4B04 - chains A and B; structure by X-ray diffraction, 2.21 A resolution.

[Chain A (and B)]
Name: Dual specificity protein phosphatase 26
From: Homo sapiens
Notes: EC 3.1.3.16, 3.1.3.48; fragment: catalytic domain, residues 61-211; chain B of this document is another copy of the same molecule, construct and numbering; everything in this record applies to it too
Reference sequence: Q9BV47 (DUS26_HUMAN); numbering as in UniProt (aligned over 61-211)
Amino-acid sequence (160 residues; each row starts with the number of its first residue):
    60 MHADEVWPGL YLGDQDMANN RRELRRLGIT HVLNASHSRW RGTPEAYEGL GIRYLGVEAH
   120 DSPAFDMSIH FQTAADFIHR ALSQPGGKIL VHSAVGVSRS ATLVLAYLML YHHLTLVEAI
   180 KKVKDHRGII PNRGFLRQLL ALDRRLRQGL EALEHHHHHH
Disordered / not traced: 212-219 (chain B: 60, 211-219)
Sequence notes: expression tag (60, 212-219); engineered mutation Ser-152 (Cys in Q9BV47)

[How chain A and chain B interact]
Pairs across the interface (88; chain A residue first):
  His-119(A) with Phe-194(B)
  Asp-120(A) with Asn-191(B)
  Ser-121(A) with Asn-191(B), hydrogen bond (backbone-side chain); Phe-194(B)
  Pro-122(A) with Asn-191(B); Gly-193(B)
  Phe-124(A) with Phe-194(B); Gln-197(B), hydrogen bond (backbone-side chain)
  Asp-125(A) with Gln-197(B)
  Met-126(A) with Phe-194(B), hydrophobic; Gln-197(B), hydrogen bond (backbone-side chain)
  Ser-127(A) with Gln-197(B), hydrogen bond (backbone-side chain)
  Phe-130(A) with Leu-201(B), hydrophobic
  Val-156(A) with Ile-188(B); Pro-190(B)
  Ser-157(A) with Ile-188(B); Pro-190(B); Asn-191(B), hydrogen bond (side chain-backbone); Phe-194(B)
  Arg-158(A) with Phe-194(B)
  Ala-160(A) with Ile-188(B)
  Thr-161(A) with Ile-189(B); Phe-194(B); Leu-198(B)
  Leu-164(A) with Ile-188(B), hydrophobic; Ile-189(B), hydrophobic; Leu-198(B), hydrophobic
  Ala-165(A) with Leu-198(B); Leu-201(B), hydrophobic
  Met-168(A) with Leu-198(B); Leu-201(B), hydrophobic; Asp-202(B); Leu-205(B)
  Leu-169(A) with Leu-205(B), hydrophobic
  His-172(A) with Glu-210(B), salt bridge
  Thr-174(A) with Asp-202(B); Arg-206(B)
  Leu-175(A) with Leu-198(B), hydrophobic; Leu-199(B), hydrophobic; Asp-202(B), hydrogen bond (backbone-side chain)
  Lys-180(A) with Lys-180(B)
  Val-182(A) with Ile-188(B), hydrophobic
  Lys-183(A) with Lys-183(B); Asp-184(B), hydrogen bond (side chain-backbone); Arg-186(B)
  Asp-184(A) with Lys-183(B); Asp-184(B)
  Arg-186(A) with Lys-183(B); Arg-186(B); Gly-187(B), hydrogen bond (side chain-backbone); Ile-188(B)
  Gly-187(A) with Arg-186(B)
  Ile-188(A) with Val-156(B); Ala-160(B); Leu-164(B), hydrophobic; Val-182(B), hydrophobic; Lys-183(B)
  Ile-189(A) with Ser-157(B); Thr-161(B); Leu-164(B), hydrophobic
  Pro-190(A) with Val-156(B); Ser-157(B)
  Asn-191(A) with Asp-120(B); Ser-121(B); Pro-122(B); Ser-157(B), hydrogen bond (backbone-side chain)
  Gly-193(A) with Pro-122(B)
  Phe-194(A) with His-119(B); Ser-121(B); Phe-124(B); Met-126(B), hydrophobic; Arg-158(B); Thr-161(B)
  Gln-197(A) with Phe-124(B), hydrogen bond (side chain-backbone); Asp-125(B); Met-126(B), hydrogen bond (side chain-backbone); Ser-127(B), hydrogen bond (side chain-backbone); Phe-130(B)
  Leu-198(A) with Thr-161(B); Leu-164(B), hydrophobic; Ala-165(B); Met-168(B); Leu-175(B), hydrophobic
  Leu-199(A) with Leu-175(B), hydrophobic
  Leu-201(A) with Phe-130(B), hydrophobic
  Asp-202(A) with Met-168(B); Thr-174(B); Leu-175(B), hydrogen bond (side chain-backbone)
Also at the interface, not in a pair above, chain A (43 interface residues in all): Leu-173, Ile-179, Leu-195, Arg-196, Leu-205
Also at the interface, not in a pair above, chain B (41 interface residues in all): Leu-169, Ile-179

[Summary]
43 residues of chain A face 41 of chain B across their interface, with 13 hydrogen bonds and 1 salt bridge.
Among the polar pairs are His-172(A)/Glu-210(B), Ser-121(A)/Asn-191(B) and Phe-124(A)/Gln-197(B).
Both chains are Dual specificity protein phosphatase 26 (Homo sapiens). Entry 4B04 (Crystal structure of the
Catalytic Domain of Human DUSP26 (C152S)) was determined by X-ray diffraction, deposited together with 2E0T.
